Entry 5EPH (X-ray diffraction, 1.79 A resolution); this record covers chain A.

Chain A:
Name: Beta-lactamase
From: Pseudomonas aeruginosa
Notes: EC 3.5.2.6
UniProtKB: Q3SAW3 (Q3SAW3_PSEAI); residues 19-283 here = UniProt positions 19-283
Chain sequence (265 residues; each row starts with the number of its first residue):
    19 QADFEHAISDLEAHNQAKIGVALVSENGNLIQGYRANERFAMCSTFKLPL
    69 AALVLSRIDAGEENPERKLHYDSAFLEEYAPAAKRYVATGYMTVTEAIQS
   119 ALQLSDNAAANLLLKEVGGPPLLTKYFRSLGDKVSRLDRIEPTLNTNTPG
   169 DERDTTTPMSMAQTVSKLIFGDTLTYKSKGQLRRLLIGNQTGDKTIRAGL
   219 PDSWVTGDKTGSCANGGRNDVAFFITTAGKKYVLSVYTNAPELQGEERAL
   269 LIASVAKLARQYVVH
Unresolved in the structure: 19-20, 164-165
Cystine bridges: Cys61-Cys231
Glycans and other covalent adducts: Imipenem (ID1) linked to Ser62
Small-molecule neighbours: Imipenem (ID1): Cys61, Lys65, Tyr97, Ser123, Asn125, Glu159, Asn163, Thr209, Lys227, Thr228, Gly229, Ser230
Reported in the primary citation:
  - binding site for Imipenem: Ser62, Lys65, Asn125, Thr228
  - contacts within the chain: Cys61-Glu159 (hydrogen bond)
  - conformationally variable residues (order/disorder transition): Thr164 to Asn165

Summary:
Imipenem is covalently linked to Ser62. The paper reports a binding site for Imipenem at Ser62, Lys65 and
Asn125 among others; conformational variability at Thr164.
Chain A is Beta-lactamase (Pseudomonas aeruginosa); the structure, Crystal structure of extended-spectrum
beta-lactamase BEL-1 in complex with Imipenem, was determined by X-ray diffraction, deposited together with
5EOE, 5EOO and 5EUA.
